Entry 6SZ9 (electron microscopy, 3.70 A resolution); this record covers chains B and C of the 5 polymer chains in the assembly.

Chain B:
Name: IcmP (DotM)
Source organism: Legionella pneumophila
UniProt: Q5ZYC7 (Q5ZYC7_LEGPH); numbering as in UniProt (aligned over 1-380)
Chain sequence (380 residues; row label = number of the first residue in the row):
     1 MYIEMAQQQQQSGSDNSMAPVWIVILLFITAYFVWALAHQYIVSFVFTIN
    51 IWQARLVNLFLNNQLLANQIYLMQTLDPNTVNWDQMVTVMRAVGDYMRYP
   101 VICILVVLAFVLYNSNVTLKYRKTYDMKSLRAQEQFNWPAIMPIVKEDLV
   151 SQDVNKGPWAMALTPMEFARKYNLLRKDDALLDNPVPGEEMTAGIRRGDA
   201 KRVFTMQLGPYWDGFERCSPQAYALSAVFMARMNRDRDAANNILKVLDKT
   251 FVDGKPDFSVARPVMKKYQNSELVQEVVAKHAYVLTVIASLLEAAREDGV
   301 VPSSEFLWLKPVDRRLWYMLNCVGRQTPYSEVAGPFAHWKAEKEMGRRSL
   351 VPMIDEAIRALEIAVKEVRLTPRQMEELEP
Not modelled in the structure: 1-121
Reported in the primary citation:
  - mutagenesis - T205R/L208R/Y211R, V300R/P302R/S303R, Q326R/T327R: abolished growth

Chain C:
Name: IcmJ (DotN)
Source organism: Legionella pneumophila
UniProt: Q5ZYB7 (Q5ZYB7_LEGPH); residues 1-208 here correspond to UniProt positions 7-214 (UniProt number = residue number + 6)
Chain sequence (208 residues; numbered 1 to 208; the number before each row is that of its first residue):
     1 MADNQQRCELKLIASPGSWRLYSARKIDERFKSYEQKIFQRDRYTCQFCG
    51 FQARLYQDIVNLDGDYTNNRLSNLVTACCFCAQCFFVESVGVGGYGGGTL
   101 IYLPELTQAELNSLCHVLFCAITNDTGYKSSAQNIYRSFKFRSQIVEEKF
   151 GEGTSDPAIFGQLMIDSGVNSEEIREKLFKNIRLLPSRAKFRKQIEKWAA
   201 SALEEIAD
Not modelled in the structure: 1-6
Curated features (UniProtKB/Swiss-Prot):
  - binding site (Zn(2+)): Cys46, Cys49, Cys78, Cys81
Ion coordination: Zn2+: Cys46, Cys49, Cys78, Cys81

How chain B and chain C interact:
Pairs across the interface (21):
  Gly198(B) - Gly94(C)
  Lys201(B) - Trp19(C)
  Lys201(B) - Ser89(C)  hydrogen bond
  Lys201(B) - Val92(C)
  Arg202(B) - Ser23(C)
  Arg202(B) - Ile27(C)
  Thr205(B) - Arg20(C)
  Met206(B) - Ser23(C)
  Met206(B) - Ala24(C)  hydrophobic
  Leu208(B) - Arg20(C)  hydrogen bond (backbone-side chain)
  Gly209(B) - Arg20(C)  hydrogen bond (backbone-side chain)
  Tyr211(B) - Pro16(C)  hydrogen bond (side chain-backbone)
  Tyr211(B) - Gly17(C)  hydrogen bond (side chain-backbone)
  Arg347(B) - Asp166(C)  salt bridge
  Arg348(B) - Asp166(C)
  Ser349(B) - Asp166(C)
  Leu350(B) - Ile165(C)
  Leu350(B) - Asp166(C)
  Val351(B) - Gln162(C)
  Val351(B) - Ile165(C)  hydrophobic
  Asp355(B) - Val92(C)
Other interface residues (no listed pair), chain B (16 interface residues in all): Pro210, Tyr283
Other interface residues (no listed pair), chain C (14 interface residues in all): Gly93
The authors on this interface:
  - interface residues, chain B: Thr205(B), Leu208(B), Tyr211(B)

In short:
16 residues of chain B and 14 residues of chain C are in contact, with 5 hydrogen bonds and 1 salt bridge.
Polar contacts include Arg347(B)-Asp166(C), Lys201(B)-Ser89(C) and Leu208(B)-Arg20(C). The paper reports that
T205R/L208R/Y211R, V300R/P302R/S303R and Q326R/T327R of chain B abolish growth; interface residues Thr205(B),
Leu208(B) and Tyr211(B).
Chain B is IcmP (DotM) and chain C is IcmJ (DotN), both from Legionella pneumophila; the structure, Type IV
Coupling Complex (T4CC) from L. pneumophila, was determined by electron microscopy.
